PDB entry 9EX9 | electron microscopy, 2.50 A resolution | chains A and F of the 8 polymer chains in the assembly

== Chain A ==
Molecule: DNA-directed RNA polymerase 147 kDa polypeptide
Organism: Vaccinia virus
Notes: EC 2.7.7.6
UniProtKB: P20504 (RP147_VACCC); residues 1-1286 here = UniProt positions 1-1286
Amino-acid sequence (1286 residues; row label = number of the first residue in the row):
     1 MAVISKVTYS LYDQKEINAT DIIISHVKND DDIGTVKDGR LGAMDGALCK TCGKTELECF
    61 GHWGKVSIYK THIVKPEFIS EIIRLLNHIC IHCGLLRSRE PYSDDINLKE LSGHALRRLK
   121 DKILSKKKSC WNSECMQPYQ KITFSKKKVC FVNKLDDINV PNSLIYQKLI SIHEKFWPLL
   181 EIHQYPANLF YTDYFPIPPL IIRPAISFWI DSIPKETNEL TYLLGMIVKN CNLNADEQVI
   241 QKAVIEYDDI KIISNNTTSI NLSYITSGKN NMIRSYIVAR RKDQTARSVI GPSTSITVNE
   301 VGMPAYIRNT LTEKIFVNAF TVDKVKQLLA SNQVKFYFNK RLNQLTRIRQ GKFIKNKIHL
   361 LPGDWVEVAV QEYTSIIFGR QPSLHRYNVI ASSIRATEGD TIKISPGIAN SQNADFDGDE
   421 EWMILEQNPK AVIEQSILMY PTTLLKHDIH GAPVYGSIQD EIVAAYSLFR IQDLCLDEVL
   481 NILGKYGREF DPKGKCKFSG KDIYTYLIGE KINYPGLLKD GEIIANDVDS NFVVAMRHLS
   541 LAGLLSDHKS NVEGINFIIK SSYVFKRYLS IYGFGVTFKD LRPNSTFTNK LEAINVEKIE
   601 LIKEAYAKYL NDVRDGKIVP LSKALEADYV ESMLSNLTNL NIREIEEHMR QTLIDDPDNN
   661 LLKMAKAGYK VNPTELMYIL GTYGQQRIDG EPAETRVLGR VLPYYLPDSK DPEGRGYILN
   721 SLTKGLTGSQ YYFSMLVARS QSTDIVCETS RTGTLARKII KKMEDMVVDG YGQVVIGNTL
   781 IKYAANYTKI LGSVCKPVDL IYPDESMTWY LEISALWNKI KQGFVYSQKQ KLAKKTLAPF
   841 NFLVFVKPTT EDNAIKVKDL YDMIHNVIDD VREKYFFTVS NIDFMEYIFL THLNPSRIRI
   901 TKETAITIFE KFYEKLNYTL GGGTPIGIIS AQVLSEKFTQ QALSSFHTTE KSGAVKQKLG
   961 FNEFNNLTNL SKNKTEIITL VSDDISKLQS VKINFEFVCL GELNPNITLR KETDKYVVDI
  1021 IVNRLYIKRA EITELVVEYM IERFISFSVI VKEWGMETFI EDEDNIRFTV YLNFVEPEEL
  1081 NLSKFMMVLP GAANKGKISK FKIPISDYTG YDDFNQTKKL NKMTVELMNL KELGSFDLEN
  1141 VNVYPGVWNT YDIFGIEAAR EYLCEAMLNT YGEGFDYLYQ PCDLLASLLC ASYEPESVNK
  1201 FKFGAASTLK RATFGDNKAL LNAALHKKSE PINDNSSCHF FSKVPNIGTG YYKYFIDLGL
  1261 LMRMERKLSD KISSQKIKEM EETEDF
Not modelled in the structure: 1, 209-213, 1267-1286
Differences from the reference sequence: variant Thr-258 (Ser in P20504), Glu-489 (Lys in P20504), Lys-1015 (Arg in P20504)
Bound ions: Zn2+ site 1: Cys-49, Cys-52, Cys-59, His-62; Zn2+ site 2: Cys-90, Cys-93, Cys-130, Cys-135; Mg2+: Asp-415, Asp-417, Asp-419

== Chain F ==
Molecule: DNA-directed RNA polymerase 19 kDa subunit
Organism: Vaccinia virus
Notes: EC 2.7.7.6
UniProtKB: P68610 (RP19_VACCC); residue numbers follow UniProt; this construct covers 1-164
Amino-acid sequence (164 residues; numbered 1 to 164; the number before each row is that of its first residue):
     1 MADTDDIIDY ESDDLTEYED DEEEEEDGES LETSDIDPKS SYKIVESAST HIEDAHSNLK
    61 HIGNHISALK RRYTRRISLF EIAGIIAESY NLLQRGRLPL VSEFSDETMK QNMLHVIIQE
   121 IEEGSCPIVI EKNGELLSVN DFDKDGLKFH LDYIIKIWKL QKRY
Not modelled in the structure: 1-61

== Chain A / chain F interface ==
Pairs across the interface (67; chain A residue first):
  Phe-316(A) / Gln-94(F)
  Phe-316(A) / Arg-95(F)
  Asn-318(A) / Gln-94(F)  hydrogen bond (side chain-backbone)
  Ala-319(A) / Met-109(F)  hydrophobic
  Phe-320(A) / Thr-108(F)
  Phe-320(A) / Met-109(F)
  Phe-320(A) / Met-113(F)  hydrophobic
  Gly-363(A) / Arg-95(F)
  Tyr-373(A) / Gln-161(F)
  Tyr-373(A) / Lys-162(F)  hydrogen bond
  Ser-375(A) / Arg-163(F)  hydrogen bond
  Asn-428(A) / Arg-95(F)
  Pro-429(A) / Tyr-90(F)  hydrophobic
  Pro-429(A) / Asn-91(F)
  Lys-430(A) / Ala-87(F)
  Lys-430(A) / Glu-88(F)  salt bridge
  Lys-430(A) / Asn-91(F)
  Ile-433(A) / Tyr-90(F)  hydrophobic
  Ser-436(A) / Ile-157(F)
  Ser-436(A) / Trp-158(F)  hydrogen bond
  Ser-436(A) / Gln-161(F)  hydrogen bond (backbone-side chain)
  Ser-436(A) / Arg-163(F)
  Tyr-440(A) / Leu-160(F)
  Tyr-440(A) / Gln-161(F)
  Thr-442(A) / Tyr-153(F)  hydrogen bond (backbone-side chain)
  Thr-443(A) / Tyr-153(F)  hydrogen bond
  Gly-770(A) / Tyr-73(F)
  Gly-770(A) / Asn-133(F)
  Tyr-771(A) / Lys-70(F)
  Tyr-771(A) / Tyr-73(F)  hydrophobic
  Tyr-771(A) / Asn-133(F)
  Lys-789(A) / Tyr-73(F)
  Glu-873(A) / Leu-69(F)
  Tyr-875(A) / Tyr-73(F)  hydrophobic
  Phe-877(A) / Tyr-73(F)  hydrophobic
  Leu-916(A) / Arg-76(F)  hydrogen bond (backbone-side chain)
  Asn-917(A) / Arg-76(F)  hydrogen bond (backbone-side chain)
  Tyr-918(A) / Ile-77(F)
  Tyr-918(A) / Asp-143(F)  hydrogen bond
  Tyr-918(A) / Asp-145(F)
  Tyr-918(A) / Gly-146(F)
  Tyr-918(A) / His-150(F)  hydrogen bond (backbone-side chain)
  Leu-920(A) / Arg-76(F)  hydrogen bond (backbone-side chain)
  Gly-921(A) / Ser-78(F)
  Gly-922(A) / Phe-80(F)
  Thr-924(A) / Phe-80(F)
  Thr-1249(A) / Phe-80(F)
  Tyr-1252(A) / Glu-81(F)  hydrogen bond
  Tyr-1252(A) / Ile-130(F)  hydrophobic
  Tyr-1252(A) / Glu-131(F)
  Tyr-1252(A) / Lys-132(F)
  Lys-1253(A) / Val-129(F)
  Lys-1253(A) / Ile-130(F)
  Lys-1253(A) / Glu-131(F)  hydrogen bond (backbone-backbone)
  Tyr-1254(A) / Gly-84(F)
  Tyr-1254(A) / Glu-88(F)
  Tyr-1254(A) / Val-129(F)
  Tyr-1254(A) / Ile-130(F)  hydrophobic
  Phe-1255(A) / Ile-128(F)
  Phe-1255(A) / Val-129(F)  hydrogen bond (backbone-backbone)
  Phe-1255(A) / Glu-131(F)
  Phe-1255(A) / Leu-136(F)  hydrophobic
  Ile-1256(A) / Leu-92(F)  hydrophobic
  Ile-1256(A) / Pro-127(F)
  Asp-1257(A) / Pro-127(F)  hydrogen bond (backbone-backbone)
  Leu-1261(A) / Leu-98(F)  hydrophobic
  Met-1264(A) / Leu-100(F)  hydrophobic
Other interface residues (no listed pair), chain A (53 interface residues in all): Val-317, Thr-321, Ser-393, Val-432, Ile-437, Leu-438, Ser-550, Val-552, Gly-772, Lys-874, Thr-878, Thr-919, Gly-923, Pro-925, Gly-1248, Leu-1260
Other interface residues (no listed pair), chain F (57 interface residues in all): His-65, Ile-66, Thr-74, Leu-79, Ala-83, Ile-85, Ile-86, Leu-93, Gly-96, Pro-99, Gln-111, Leu-114, Val-116, Ser-125, Phe-149, Ile-154, Lys-156

== In short ==
53 residues of chain A and 57 residues of chain F are in contact; the contacts include 16 hydrogen bonds and 1
salt bridge. Polar pairs include Lys-430(A)/Glu-88(F), Asn-318(A)/Gln-94(F) and Tyr-373(A)/Lys-162(F). The
Zn2+ site 1 is built by Cys-49(A), Cys-52(A), Cys-59(A) and His-62(A).
Chain A is DNA-directed RNA polymerase 147 kDa polypeptide and chain F is DNA-directed RNA polymerase 19 kDa
subunit, both from Vaccinia virus; the structure, Cryo EM map and model of the vaccinia minimal RNA
polymerase, was determined by electron microscopy.
